8ZI3 - chains F and g of the 8 polymer chains in the assembly; structure by electron microscopy, 2.89 A resolution.

[Chain F]
Molecule: ATP synthase subunit beta
Organism: Acinetobacter baumannii AB5075
Notes: EC 7.1.2.2
UniProt: V5VHQ6 (V5VHQ6_ACIBA); numbering as in UniProt (aligned over 1-464)
Amino-acid sequence (464 residues; row label = number of the first residue in the row):
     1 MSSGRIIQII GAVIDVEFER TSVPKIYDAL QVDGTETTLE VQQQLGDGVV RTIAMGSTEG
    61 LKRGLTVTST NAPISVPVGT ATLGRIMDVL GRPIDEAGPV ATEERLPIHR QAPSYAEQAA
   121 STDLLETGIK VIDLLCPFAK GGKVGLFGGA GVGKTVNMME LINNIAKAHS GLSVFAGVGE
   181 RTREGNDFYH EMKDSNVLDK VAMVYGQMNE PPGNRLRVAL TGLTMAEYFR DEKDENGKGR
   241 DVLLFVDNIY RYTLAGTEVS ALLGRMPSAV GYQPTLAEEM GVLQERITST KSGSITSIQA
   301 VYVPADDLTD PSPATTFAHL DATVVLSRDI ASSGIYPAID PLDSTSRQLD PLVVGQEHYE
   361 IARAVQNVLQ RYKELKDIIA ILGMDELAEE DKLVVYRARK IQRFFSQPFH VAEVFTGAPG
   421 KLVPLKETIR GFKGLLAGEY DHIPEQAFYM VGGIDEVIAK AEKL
Disordered / not traced: 1

[Chain g]
Molecule: ATP synthase gamma chain
Organism: Acinetobacter baumannii AB5075
UniProt: A3M143 (ATPG_ACIBT); residues 1-289 here = UniProt positions 1-289
Amino-acid sequence (289 residues; row label = number of the first residue in the row):
     1 MANLKEIRAK VASIKSTQKI TRAMQMVAAS KMRRAQERMA QGRPYADNMR RVIAHLVQAN
    61 PEYKHRYMVD RPVKRVGYII VSSDRGLAGG LNINLFKKVV QHVKAQQEQS IEVQFALIGQ
   121 KAVSFFKNYG GKVLGATTQI GDAPSLEQLT GSVQVMLDAF DKGELDRIYL VSNGFVNAMT
   181 QKPKVEQLVP LAPAEEGDDL NRTYGWDYIY EPEAEELLNG LLVRYIESMV YQGVIENVAC
   241 EQSARMVAMK AATDNAGQLI KDLQLIYNKL RQAAITQEIS EIVGGAAAV
Disordered / not traced: 1

[Chain F / chain g interface]
Pairs across the interface (15; chain F residue first):
  Pro-267(F) / Val-283(g)
  Ala-269(F) / Thr-276(g)
  Val-270(F) / Gln-272(g)
  Val-270(F) / Thr-276(g)  hydrogen bond (backbone-side chain)
  Gly-271(F) / Ile-279(g)
  Asp-307(F) / Asn-268(g)
  Asp-307(F) / Arg-271(g)  salt bridge
  Asp-307(F) / Gln-272(g)
  Thr-309(F) / Gln-272(g)  hydrogen bond
  Asp-310(F) / Arg-271(g)  salt bridge
  Ile-381(F) / Gln-25(g)
  Ile-381(F) / Met-26(g)  hydrophobic
  Ile-381(F) / Ala-29(g)
  Leu-382(F) / Met-32(g)  hydrophobic
  Glu-386(F) / Arg-33(g)  salt bridge
Interface residues without a listed pair, chain F (12 interface residues in all): Ala-305, Pro-311
Interface residues without a listed pair, chain g (12 interface residues in all): Ile-275

[Overview]
The chain F/chain g interface involves 12 residues from each chain, with 2 hydrogen bonds and 3 salt bridges.
Among the polar pairs are Asp-307(F)/Arg-271(g), Asp-310(F)/Arg-271(g) and Glu-386(F)/Arg-33(g).
Here chain F is ATP synthase subunit beta and chain g is ATP synthase gamma chain, both from Acinetobacter
baumannii AB5075. Entry 8ZI3 (Cryo-EM reveals transition states of the Acinetobacter baumannii F1-ATPase
rotary subunits gamma and epsilon and novel ...) was determined by electron microscopy (same publication as
8ZI0, 8ZI1 and 8ZI2).
